Entry 9D93 (electron microscopy, 2.85 A resolution); this record covers chains Ja and Jb of the 45 polymer chains in the assembly.

# Chain Ja (and Jb)
Molecule: Tail tube, gp19
Source organism: Mycobacterium phage Bxb1
Notes: chain Jb of this document is another copy of the same molecule, construct and numbering; everything in this record applies to it too
UniProtKB: Q9B0A2 (Q9B0A2_BPMB1); residue numbers follow UniProt; this construct covers 1-283
Chain sequence (283 residues; numbered 1 to 283; the number before each row is that of its first residue):
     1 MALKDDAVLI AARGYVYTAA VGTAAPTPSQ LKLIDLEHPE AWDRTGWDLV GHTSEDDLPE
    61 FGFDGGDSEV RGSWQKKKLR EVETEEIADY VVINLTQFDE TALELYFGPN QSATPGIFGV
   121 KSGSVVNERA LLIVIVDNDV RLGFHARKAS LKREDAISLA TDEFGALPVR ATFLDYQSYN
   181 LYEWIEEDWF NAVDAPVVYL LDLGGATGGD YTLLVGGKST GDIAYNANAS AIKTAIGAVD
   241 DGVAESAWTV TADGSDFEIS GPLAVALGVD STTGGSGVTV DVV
Unresolved in the structure: 1 (chain Jb: 1, 283)

# How chain Ja and chain Jb interact
Contacting residue pairs - 113 pairs, chain Ja then chain Jb:
  Ala2(Ja) - Glu37(Jb)  hydrogen bond (backbone-side chain)
  Ala2(Ja) - Gly51(Jb)
  Ala2(Ja) - His52(Jb)
  Leu3(Ja) - His52(Jb)
  Leu3(Ja) - Gln97(Jb)  hydrogen bond (backbone-side chain)
  Lys4(Ja) - His52(Jb)
  Lys4(Ja) - Gln97(Jb)
  Lys4(Ja) - Asp99(Jb)
  Asp5(Ja) - His52(Jb)
  Ala7(Ja) - Gln97(Jb)
  Ala7(Ja) - Phe98(Jb)  hydrogen bond (backbone-backbone)
  Ala7(Ja) - Asp99(Jb)
  Val8(Ja) - His52(Jb)
  Val8(Ja) - Thr96(Jb)
  Val8(Ja) - Gln97(Jb)
  Val8(Ja) - Phe164(Jb)  hydrophobic
  Leu9(Ja) - Phe98(Jb)  hydrophobic
  Leu9(Ja) - Glu163(Jb)
  Leu9(Ja) - Phe164(Jb)
  Leu9(Ja) - Gly165(Jb)  hydrogen bond (backbone-backbone)
  Ile10(Ja) - Ala160(Jb)
  Ile10(Ja) - Thr161(Jb)
  Ile10(Ja) - Glu163(Jb)
  Ile10(Ja) - Phe164(Jb)  hydrophobic
  Ala11(Ja) - Ala160(Jb)  hydrogen bond (backbone-backbone)
  Ala11(Ja) - Thr161(Jb)
  Ala12(Ja) - Thr161(Jb)
  Pro28(Ja) - Pro115(Jb)
  Pro28(Ja) - Gly116(Jb)
  Pro28(Ja) - Ile117(Jb)  hydrophobic
  Glu55(Ja) - Thr161(Jb)
  Leu58(Ja) - Ala160(Jb)
  Leu58(Ja) - Thr161(Jb)
  Phe61(Ja) - Ala156(Jb)
  Gly62(Ja) - Ala156(Jb)
  Phe63(Ja) - Arg153(Jb)
  Phe63(Ja) - Asp155(Jb)
  Gly66(Ja) - Lys152(Jb)  hydrogen bond (backbone-side chain)
  Ser68(Ja) - Lys152(Jb)
  Val70(Ja) - Ala88(Jb)  hydrophobic
  Val70(Ja) - Thr172(Jb)
  Val70(Ja) - Leu174(Jb)  hydrophobic
  Gly72(Ja) - Glu86(Jb)
  Lys76(Ja) - Glu83(Jb)  salt bridge
  Lys76(Ja) - Glu86(Jb)
  Lys77(Ja) - Asp175(Jb)
  Lys78(Ja) - Glu86(Jb)  salt bridge
  Lys78(Ja) - Ile87(Jb)  hydrogen bond (side chain-backbone)
  Lys78(Ja) - Phe173(Jb)
  Lys78(Ja) - Leu174(Jb)
  Lys78(Ja) - Asp175(Jb)  hydrogen bond (backbone-side chain)
  Lys78(Ja) - Leu181(Jb)
  Leu79(Ja) - Leu174(Jb)
  Arg80(Ja) - Glu128(Jb)  salt bridge
  Glu81(Ja) - Ser150(Jb)  hydrogen bond
  Glu81(Ja) - Lys152(Jb)
  Glu81(Ja) - Thr172(Jb)  hydrogen bond
  Glu86(Ja) - Ser122(Jb)
  Ile87(Ja) - Arg153(Jb)
  Asp89(Ja) - Arg153(Jb)  salt bridge
  Ile135(Ja) - Leu159(Jb)  hydrophobic
  Asp175(Ja) - Ser122(Jb)
  Asn180(Ja) - Gln111(Jb)
  Asn180(Ja) - Gly119(Jb)
  Asn180(Ja) - Val120(Jb)
  Asn180(Ja) - Lys121(Jb)
  Leu181(Ja) - Val120(Jb)  hydrogen bond (backbone-backbone)
  Tyr182(Ja) - Phe107(Jb)
  Tyr182(Ja) - Gly119(Jb)
  Tyr182(Ja) - Val120(Jb)  hydrogen bond (backbone-backbone)
  Tyr182(Ja) - Arg153(Jb)  hydrogen bond
  Glu183(Ja) - Ile117(Jb)
  Glu183(Ja) - Phe118(Jb)
  Glu183(Ja) - Gly119(Jb)
  Trp184(Ja) - Leu103(Jb)
  Trp184(Ja) - Phe107(Jb)
  Trp184(Ja) - Gly116(Jb)
  Trp184(Ja) - Ile117(Jb)
  Trp184(Ja) - Phe118(Jb)  hydrogen bond (backbone-backbone)
  Trp184(Ja) - Ile157(Jb)  hydrophobic
  Ile185(Ja) - Gly116(Jb)
  Glu186(Ja) - Gly116(Jb)  hydrogen bond (backbone-backbone)
  Glu187(Ja) - Gly116(Jb)
  Trp189(Ja) - Phe98(Jb)
  Trp189(Ja) - Asp99(Jb)
  Trp189(Ja) - Glu100(Jb)  hydrogen bond (backbone-backbone)
  Phe190(Ja) - Phe98(Jb)
  Phe190(Ja) - Asp99(Jb)
  Phe190(Ja) - Glu100(Jb)
  Phe190(Ja) - Leu103(Jb)  hydrophobic
  Phe190(Ja) - Pro115(Jb)
  Phe190(Ja) - Gly116(Jb)  hydrogen bond (backbone-backbone)
  Phe190(Ja) - Ile117(Jb)
  Phe190(Ja) - Phe118(Jb)  hydrophobic
  Asn191(Ja) - Glu100(Jb)  hydrogen bond (backbone-side chain)
  Asn191(Ja) - Asn110(Jb)
  Asn191(Ja) - Ser112(Jb)  hydrogen bond (side chain-backbone)
  Asn191(Ja) - Ala113(Jb)
  Asn191(Ja) - Thr114(Jb)  hydrogen bond (side chain-backbone)
  Asn191(Ja) - Pro115(Jb)
  Asn191(Ja) - Ile117(Jb)  hydrogen bond (side chain-backbone)
  Asp240(Ja) - Asp240(Jb)
  Asp240(Ja) - Asp241(Jb)
  Asp240(Ja) - Gly242(Jb)  hydrogen bond (backbone-backbone)
  Asp241(Ja) - Gly242(Jb)
  Gly242(Ja) - Asp241(Jb)
  Val243(Ja) - Ala41(Jb)
  Pro262(Ja) - His38(Jb)
  Pro262(Ja) - Glu40(Jb)
  Pro262(Ja) - Ala41(Jb)
  Leu263(Ja) - Asp35(Jb)
  Leu263(Ja) - Ala41(Jb)  hydrophobic
  Ala264(Ja) - His38(Jb)
Other interface residues (no listed pair), chain Ja (54 interface residues in all): Pro59, Glu60, Ser73, Glu83, Leu142
Other interface residues (no listed pair), chain Jb (61 interface residues in all): Leu49, Tyr106, Ser124, Val126, Asp162, Arg170, Lys218, Val243, Ala244

# Overview
54 residues of chain Ja face 61 of chain Jb across their interface; the contacts include 22 hydrogen bonds and
4 salt bridges. Polar contacts include Lys76(Ja)-Glu83(Jb), Lys78(Ja)-Glu86(Jb) and Arg80(Ja)-Glu128(Jb).
Chain Ja and chain Jb are both Tail tube, gp19 (Mycobacterium phage Bxb1); the structure, Mycobacteriophage
Bxb1 tail tip - Composite map and model, was determined by electron microscopy (same publication as 9D9W,
9D94, 9D9L and 9D9X).
